Entry 8ZP5 (electron microscopy, 2.98 A resolution); this record covers chains G and A of the 8 polymer chains in the assembly.

[Chain G]
Molecule: 77-nt DNA strand
Sequence (77 nucleotides; row label = number of the first residue in the row):
     1 TACAGATTTT ATGTTTAGAT CTTTTATGCT TGCTTTTCAA AAGGCCTGCA GGCAAGTGCA
    61 CAAACAATAC TTAAATA
Not modelled in the structure: 36-77

[Chain A]
Protein: Origin recognition complex subunit 1
From: Saccharomyces cerevisiae S288C
UniProt: P54784 (ORC1_YEAST); numbering as in UniProt (aligned over 1-914)
Sequence (914 residues; each row starts with the number of its first residue):
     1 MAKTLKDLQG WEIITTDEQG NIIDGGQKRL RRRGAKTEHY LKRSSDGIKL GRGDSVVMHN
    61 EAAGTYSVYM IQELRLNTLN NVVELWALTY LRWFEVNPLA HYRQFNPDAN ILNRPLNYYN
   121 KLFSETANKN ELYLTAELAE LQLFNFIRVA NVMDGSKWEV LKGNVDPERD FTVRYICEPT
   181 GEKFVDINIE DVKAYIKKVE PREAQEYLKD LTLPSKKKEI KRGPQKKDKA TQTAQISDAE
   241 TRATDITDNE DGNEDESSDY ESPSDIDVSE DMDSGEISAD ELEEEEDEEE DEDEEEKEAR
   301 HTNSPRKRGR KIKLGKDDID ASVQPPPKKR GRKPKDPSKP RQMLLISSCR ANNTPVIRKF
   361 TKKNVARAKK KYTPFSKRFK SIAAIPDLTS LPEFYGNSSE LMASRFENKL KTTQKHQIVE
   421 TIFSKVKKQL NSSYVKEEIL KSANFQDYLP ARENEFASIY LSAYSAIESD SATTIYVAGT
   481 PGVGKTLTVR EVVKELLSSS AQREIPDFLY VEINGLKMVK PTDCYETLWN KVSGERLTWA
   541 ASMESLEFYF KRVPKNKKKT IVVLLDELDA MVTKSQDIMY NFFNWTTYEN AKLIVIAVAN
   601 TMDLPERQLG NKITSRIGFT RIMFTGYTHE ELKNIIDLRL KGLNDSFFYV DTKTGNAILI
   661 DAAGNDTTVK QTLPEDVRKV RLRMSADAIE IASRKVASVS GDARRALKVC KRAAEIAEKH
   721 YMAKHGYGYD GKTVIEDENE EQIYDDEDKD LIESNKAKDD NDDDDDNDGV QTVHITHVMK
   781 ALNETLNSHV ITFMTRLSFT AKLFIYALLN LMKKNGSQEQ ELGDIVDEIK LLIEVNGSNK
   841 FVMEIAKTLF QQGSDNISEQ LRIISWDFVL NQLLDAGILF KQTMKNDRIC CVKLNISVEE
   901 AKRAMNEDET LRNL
Not modelled in the structure: 1-354, 435-447, 661-675, 731-768
Ion coordination: Mg2+: Thr486 (together with ATP-gamma-S)
Small-molecule neighbours: ATP-gamma-S (AGS; phosphothiophosphoric acid-adenylate ester): Asn431, Ser432, Tyr448, Leu449, Pro450, Arg452, Thr480, Pro481, Gly482, Val483, Gly484, Lys485, Thr486, Leu487, Glu567, Asn600, Tyr627, Ile635, Arg639, Ala703, Arg704, Leu707
Curated features (UniProtKB/Swiss-Prot):
  - binding site (ATP): Val435, Gly479 to Leu487, Glu567, Asn600, Arg704, Gly726 to Thr733
  - binding site (Mg(2+)): Asp566, Glu567
  - modified residue: Ser237 (Phosphoserine)

[Interface between chain G and chain A]
Contacting residue pairs (14):
  DT9(G) - Arg367(A)  base contact
  DT9(G) - Tyr372(A)  hydrogen bond to the base
  DT10(G) - Arg367(A)  hydrogen bond to the sugar
  DT10(G) - Tyr372(A)  sugar contact
  DT10(G) - Thr538(A)  phosphate contact
  DA11(G) - Lys362(A)  base contact
  DA11(G) - Arg367(A)  sugar contact
  DA11(G) - Glu526(A)  phosphate contact
  DA11(G) - Trp539(A)  phosphate contact
  DT12(G) - Lys362(A)  hydrogen bond to the base
  DT12(G) - Lys520(A)  salt bridge to the phosphate
  DG13(G) - Phe360(A)  base contact
  DG13(G) - Lys362(A)  sugar contact
  DT14(G) - Phe360(A)  sugar contact
Also at the interface, not in a pair above, chain A (9 interface residues in all): Ala540

[Overview]
6 residues of chain G face 9 of chain A across their interface, with 3 hydrogen bonds and 1 salt bridge. Polar
pairs include DT9(G)-Tyr372(A), DT12(G)-Lys362(A) and DT10(G)-Arg367(A). Chain A binds ATP-gamma-S.
Here chain G is a 77-nt DNA strand and chain A is Origin recognition complex subunit 1 (Saccharomyces
cerevisiae S288C). Entry 8ZP5 (Cryo-EM structure of origin recognition complex (Orc5 basic patch mutations)
with ARS1 DNA bound) was determined by electron microscopy (same publication as 8ZP4 and 8ZPK).
